8VNV - chains A and B of the 9 polymer chains in the assembly; structure by electron microscopy, 3.10 A resolution.

Chain A:
Name: Polycomb protein SUZ12
Organism: Homo sapiens
UniProt: Q15022 (SUZ12_HUMAN); residue numbers follow UniProt; this construct covers 68-685
Amino-acid sequence (619 residues; row label = number of the first residue in the row):
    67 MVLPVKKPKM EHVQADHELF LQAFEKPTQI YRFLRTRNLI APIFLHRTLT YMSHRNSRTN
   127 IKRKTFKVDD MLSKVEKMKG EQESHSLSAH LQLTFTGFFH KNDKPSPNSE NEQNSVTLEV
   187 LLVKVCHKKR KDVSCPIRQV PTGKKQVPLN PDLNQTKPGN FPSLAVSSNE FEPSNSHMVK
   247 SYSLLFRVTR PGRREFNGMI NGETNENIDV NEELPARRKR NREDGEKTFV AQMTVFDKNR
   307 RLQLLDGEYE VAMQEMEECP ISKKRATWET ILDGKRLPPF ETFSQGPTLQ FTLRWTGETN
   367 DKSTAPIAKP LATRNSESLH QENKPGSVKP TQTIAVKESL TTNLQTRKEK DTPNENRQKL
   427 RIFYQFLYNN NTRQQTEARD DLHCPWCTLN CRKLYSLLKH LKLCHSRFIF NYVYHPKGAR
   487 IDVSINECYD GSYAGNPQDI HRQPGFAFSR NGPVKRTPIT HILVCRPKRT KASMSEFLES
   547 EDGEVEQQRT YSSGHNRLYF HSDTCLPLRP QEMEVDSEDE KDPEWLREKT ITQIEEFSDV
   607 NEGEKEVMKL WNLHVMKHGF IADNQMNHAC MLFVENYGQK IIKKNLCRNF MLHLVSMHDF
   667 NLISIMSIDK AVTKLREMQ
Disordered / not traced: 67-80, 153-155, 168-181, 224-227, 255-294, 323-350, 363-425, 545-555, 683-685
Differences from the reference sequence: initiating methionine (67); conflict Asn409 (Asp in Q15022)

Chain B:
Name: Protein Jumonji
Organism: Homo sapiens
UniProt: Q92833 (JARD2_HUMAN); residue numbers follow UniProt; this construct covers 2-450
Amino-acid sequence (449 residues; numbered 2 to 450; the number before each row is that of its first residue):
     2 SKERPKRNII QKKYDDSDGI PWSEERVVRK VLYLSLKEFK NSQKRQHAEG IAGSLKTVNG
    62 LLGNDQSKGL GPASEQSENE KDDASQVSST SNDVSSSDFE EGPSRKRPRL QAQRKFAQSQ
   122 PNSPSTTPVK IVEPLLPPPA TQISDLSKRK PKTEDFLTFL CLRGSPALPN SMVYFGSSQD
   182 EEEVEEEDDE TEDVKTATNN ASSSCQSTPR KGKTHKHVHN GHVFNGSSRS TREKEPVQKH
   242 KSKEATPAKE KHSDHRADSR REQASANHPA AAPSTGSSAK GLAATHHHPP LHRSAQDLRK
   302 QVSKVNGVTR MSSLGAGVTS AKKMREVRPS PSKTVKYTAT VTKGAVTYTK AKRELVKDTK
   362 PNHHKPSSAV NHTISGKTES SNAKTRKQVL SLGGASKSTG PAVNGLKVSG RLNPKSCTKE
   422 VGGRQLREGL QLREGLRNSK RRLEEAHQA
Disordered / not traced: 2-107, 121-137, 167-450
Modified residues: Lys116 (N-trimethyllysine; M3L)
What the authors report for this chain:
  - post-translational modification sites: Lys116
  - mutagenesis - R115A: decreased catalytic activity

Chain A / chain B interface:
Contacting residue pairs (19):
  Phe86(A) - Arg150(B)
  Leu87(A) - Arg150(B)
  Thr94(A) - Lys151(B)
  Gln95(A) - Lys151(B)
  Arg98(A) - Leu147(B)
  Arg98(A) - Ser148(B)
  Gln440(A) - Pro138(B)  hydrogen bond (side chain-backbone)
  Gln440(A) - Pro140(B)
  Gln441(A) - Ala141(B)
  Thr442(A) - Ala141(B)
  Thr442(A) - Gln143(B)
  Thr442(A) - Asp146(B)
  Glu443(A) - Gln143(B)
  Glu443(A) - Ile144(B)  hydrogen bond (backbone-backbone)
  Ala444(A) - Ile144(B)  hydrophobic
  Arg445(A) - Gln143(B)  hydrogen bond
  Arg445(A) - Ile144(B)
  Arg445(A) - Ser145(B)  hydrogen bond
  Pro451(A) - Leu147(B)
Interface residues without a listed pair, chain A (14 interface residues in all): Phe432, Trp452
Interface residues without a listed pair, chain B (14 interface residues in all): Thr142, Lys153, Ser166

Summary:
The chain A/chain B interface involves 14 residues from each chain, with 4 hydrogen bonds. Among the polar
pairs are Gln440(A)-Pro138(B), Arg445(A)-Gln143(B) and Arg445(A)-Ser145(B). From the paper: R115A of chain B
reduces catalytic activity; a modification site at Lys116(B).
Chain A is Polycomb protein SUZ12 and chain B is Protein Jumonji, both from Homo sapiens; the structure,
PRC2_AJ1-450 bound to H3K36me3 with histone H3 tail engaged, was determined by electron microscopy (same
publication as 8VMI, 8VMJ, 8VML, 8VMN, 8VNZ, 8VO0 and 8VOB).
